8G08 - chains H and 3 of the 20 polymer chains in the assembly; structure by electron microscopy, 2.80 A resolution.

Chain H:
Name: ATP synthase epsilon chain
Organism: Mycolicibacterium smegmatis MC2 155
Reference sequence: A0R1Z9 (ATPE_MYCS2); residues 1-121 here = UniProt positions 1-121
Chain sequence (121 residues; each row starts with the number of its first residue):
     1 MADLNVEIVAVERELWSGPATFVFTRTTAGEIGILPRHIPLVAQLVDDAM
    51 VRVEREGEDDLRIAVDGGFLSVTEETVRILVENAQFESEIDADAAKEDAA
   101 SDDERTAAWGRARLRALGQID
Not modelled in the structure: 1-2, 120-121

Chain 3:
Name: ATP synthase subunit c
Organism: Mycolicibacterium smegmatis MC2 155
Reference sequence: A0R205 (A0R205_MYCS2); residue numbers follow UniProt; this construct covers 1-86
Chain sequence (86 residues; numbered 1 to 86; the number before each row is that of its first residue):
     1 MDLDPNAIITAGALIGGGLIMGGGAIGAGIGDGIAGNALISGIARQPEAQ
    51 GRLFTPFFITVGLVEAAYFINLAFMALFVFATPGLQ
Not modelled in the structure: 1-4, 86

Chain H / chain 3 interface:
Residue-residue contacts - 4 pairs, chain H then chain 3:
  Pro-36(H) / Glu-48(3)
  Arg-37(H) / Pro-47(3)
  His-38(H) / Arg-45(3)
  Ile-39(H) / Arg-45(3)  hydrogen bond (backbone-backbone)
Interface residues without a listed pair, chain 3 (4 interface residues in all): Ala-44

Overview:
The chain H/chain 3 interface involves 4 residues from each chain; the contacts include 1 hydrogen bond. The
hydrogen-bonded pair Ile-39(H)/Arg-45(3) is a backbone contact.
Here chain H is ATP synthase epsilon chain and chain 3 is ATP synthase subunit c, both from Mycolicibacterium
smegmatis MC2 155. Entry 8G08 (Cryo-EM structure of SQ31f-bound Mycobacterium smegmatis ATP synthase
rotational state 1 (backbone model)) was determined by electron microscopy together with 8G07, 8G09, 8G0A,
8G0B, 8G0C, 8G0D and 8G0E from the same study.
